Entry 6A4K (X-ray diffraction, 3.15 A resolution); this record covers chains A and L of the 3 polymer chains in the assembly.

Chain A:
Name: Hemagglutinin
From: Influenza A virus (A/California/7/2009(H1N1))
Amino-acid sequence (235 residues; each row starts with the number of its first residue):
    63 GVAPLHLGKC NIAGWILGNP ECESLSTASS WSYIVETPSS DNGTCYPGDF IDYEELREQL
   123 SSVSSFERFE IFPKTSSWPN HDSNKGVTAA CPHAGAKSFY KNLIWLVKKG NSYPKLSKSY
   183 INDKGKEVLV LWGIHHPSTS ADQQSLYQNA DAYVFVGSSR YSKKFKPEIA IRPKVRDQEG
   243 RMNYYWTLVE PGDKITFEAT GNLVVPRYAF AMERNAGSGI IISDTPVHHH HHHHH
Not modelled in the structure: 63, 287-297
Disulfide bonds: Cys72-Cys84, Cys107-Cys153
Covalently attached groups: N-acetylglucosamine (NAG) linked to Asn104
From the paper describing this entry:
  - post-translational modification sites: Asn104
  - binding site for N-acetylglucosamine: Lys71, Asn81, Arg238

Chain L:
Name: immunoglobulin Fab light chain
From: Homo sapiens
Notes: antibody fragment or engineered binder
Amino-acid sequence (216 residues; each row starts with the number of its first residue):
     2 QVELTQSPSA SASLGTSVKL TCTLSSGHST YAIAWHQQRP GKGPRYLMNL SSGGRHTRGD
    62 GIPDRFSGSS SGADRYLIIS SLQSEDEADY YCQTWDAGMV FGGGTKLTVL GQSKAAPSVT
   122 LFPPSSEELQ ANKATLVCLI SDFYPGAVTV AWKADSSPVK AGVETTTPSK QSNNKYAASS
   182 YLSLTPEQWK SHRSYSCQVT HEGSTVEKTV APTECS
Disulfide bonds: Cys23-Cys93, Cys139-Cys198

Chain A / chain L interface:
Contacting residue pairs (12; chain A residue first):
  Lys170(A) with Asp97(L), salt bridge
  Gly172(A) with Thr31(L); Tyr32(L)
  Asn173(A) with Tyr32(L); Ala33(L), hydrogen bond (side chain-backbone); Thr95(L), hydrogen bond; Trp96(L), hydrogen bond (side chain-backbone)
  Ser174(A) with Trp96(L), hydrogen bond
  Gln206(A) with Asp97(L); Ala98(L), hydrogen bond (side chain-backbone)
  Gln210(A) with Trp96(L); Asp97(L), hydrogen bond (side chain-backbone)
The authors on this interface:
  - epitope / paratope residues, chain A: Gly172(A), Asn173(A), Gln206(A), Gln210(A)
  - epitope / paratope residues, chain L: Tyr32(L), Ala33(L), Thr95(L), Trp96(L), Asp97(L), Ala98(L)

In short:
The interface between chain A and chain L involves 6 residues on one side and 7 on the other; the contacts
include 6 hydrogen bonds and 1 salt bridge. Among the polar pairs are Lys170(A)-Asp97(L), Asn173(A)-Ala33(L)
and Asn173(A)-Thr95(L). The paper reports a binding site for N-acetylglucosamine at Lys71(A), Asn81(A) and
Arg238(A); epitope/paratope residues Gly172(A), Asn173(A) and Tyr32(L) among others.
Here chain A is Hemagglutinin (Influenza A virus (A/California/7/2009(H1N1))) and chain L is immunoglobulin
Fab light chain (Homo sapiens). Entry 6A4K (Human antibody 32D6 Fab in complex with H1N1 influenza A virus
HA1) was determined by X-ray diffraction.
